PDB entry 5XS5 | electron microscopy, 3.30 A resolution | chains B and C of the 3 polymer chains in the assembly

[Chain B]
Molecule: Genome polyprotein
Source organism: Coxsackievirus A6
UniProtKB: A0A0K2BNC7 (A0A0K2BNC7_9ENTO); residues -68 to 256 here correspond to UniProt positions 1-325 (UniProt number = residue number + 69)
Sequence (325 residues; numbered -68 to 256; the number before each row is that of its first residue; numbers below 1 keep their minus sign (Met-68 is residue -68)):
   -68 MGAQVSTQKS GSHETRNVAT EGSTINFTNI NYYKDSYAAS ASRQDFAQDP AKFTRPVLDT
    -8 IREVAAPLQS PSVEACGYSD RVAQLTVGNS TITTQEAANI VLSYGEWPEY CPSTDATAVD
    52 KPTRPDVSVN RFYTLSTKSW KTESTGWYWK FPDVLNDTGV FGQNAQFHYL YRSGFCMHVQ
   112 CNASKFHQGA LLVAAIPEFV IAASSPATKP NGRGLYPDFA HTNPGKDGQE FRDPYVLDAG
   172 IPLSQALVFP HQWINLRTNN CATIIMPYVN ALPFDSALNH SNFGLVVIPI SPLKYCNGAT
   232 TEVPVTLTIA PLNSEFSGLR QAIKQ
Disordered / not traced: -68 to 29, 42-61, 138-145, 251-256

[Chain C]
Molecule: Genome polyprotein
Source organism: Coxsackievirus A6
UniProtKB: A0A0K2BNC7 (A0A0K2BNC7_9ENTO); residues 1-240 here correspond to UniProt positions 326-565 (UniProt number = residue number + 325)
Sequence (240 residues; each row starts with the number of its first residue):
     1 GFPTELKPGT NQFLTTDDGT SPPILPGFEP TPLIHIPGEF TSLLDLCQIE TILEVNNTTG
    61 TIGVSRLLIP VRAQNNVDQL CASFQVDPGR NGPWQSTMVG QICRYYTQWS GSLKVTFMFT
   121 GSFMATGKML IAYTPPGSAQ PATREAAMLG THIVWDFGLQ SSVTLVIPWI SNTHFRAVKI
   181 GGVYDYYATG IVTIWYQTNF VVPPDTPTEA NIIALGAAQK NFTLKLCKDT DEIQQTAAYQ
Disordered / not traced: 1-2, 58-61, 74-77, 173-188, 234-240
What the authors report for this chain:
  - conformationally variable residues (order/disorder transition): Gln74 to Val77

[How chain B and chain C interact]
Pairs across the interface (51; chain B residue first):
  Tyr35(B) with Gly38(C)
  Glu37(B) with His35(C), salt bridge; Pro37(C)
  Lys116(B) with Ser122(C), hydrogen bond (backbone-side chain); Phe123(C)
  Phe117(B) with Met124(C), hydrophobic; Asp205(C); Pro207(C)
  Gln119(B) with Thr120(C); Gly121(C); Ser122(C), hydrogen bond (side chain-backbone); Pro207(C); Glu209(C), hydrogen bond (side chain-backbone)
  Gly120(B) with Thr120(C)
  Ala121(B) with Thr120(C)
  Tyr166(B) with Glu54(C); Gly63(C); Val64(C)
  Ser175(B) with Thr51(C); Ile52(C), hydrogen bond (backbone-backbone); Leu67(C); Ser96(C)
  Gln176(B) with Ser96(C); Thr97(C), hydrogen bond (side chain-backbone); Met98(C); Gln101(C)
  Leu178(B) with Glu50(C); Leu215(C), hydrophobic
  Val179(B) with Ile49(C), hydrophobic
  Trp184(B) with Ile52(C), hydrophobic; Ile213(C), hydrophobic
  Asn186(B) with Phe119(C), hydrogen bond (side chain-backbone); Thr120(C)
  Arg188(B) with Phe119(C); Gly121(C); Ser122(C), hydrogen bond (side chain-backbone); Phe157(C), hydrogen bond (side chain-backbone); Ser161(C), hydrogen bond
  Thr189(B) with Ser161(C)
  Val200(B) with Pro37(C), hydrophobic
  Asn201(B) with Ile36(C)
  Ala202(B) with Ile34(C)
  Ile221(B) with Val64(C), hydrophobic; Leu67(C), hydrophobic; Leu68(C)
  Ser222(B) with Thr120(C); Asn211(C), hydrogen bond
  Lys225(B) with Glu209(C)
  Cys227(B) with Asp205(C); Thr206(C), hydrogen bond (side chain-backbone); Pro207(C)
Interface residues without a listed pair, chain B (29 interface residues in all): His118, Leu174, Tyr199, Leu203, Pro204, Pro223
Interface residues without a listed pair, chain C (37 interface residues in all): Arg66, Met118, Gly158, Ala210

[In short]
29 residues of chain B face 37 of chain C across their interface; the contacts include 11 hydrogen bonds and 1
salt bridge. Polar pairs include Glu37(B)-His35(C), Lys116(B)-Ser122(C) and Gln119(B)-Ser122(C). The paper
reports conformational variability at Gln74(C).
Chain B is Genome polyprotein and chain C is Genome polyprotein, both from Coxsackievirus A6; the structure,
Structure of Coxsackievirus A6 (CVA6) virus procapsid particle, was determined by electron microscopy (same
publication as 5XS4).
